2OS6 - chains A and B; structure by solution NMR.

[Chain A]
Molecule: Rho guanine nucleotide exchange factor 12
Source organism: Homo sapiens
Notes: fragment: PDZ domain
Reference sequence: Q9NZN5 (ARHGC_HUMAN); residues 5-89 here correspond to UniProt positions 67-151 (UniProt number = residue number + 62)
Chain sequence (89 residues; numbered 1 to 89; the number before each row is that of its first residue):
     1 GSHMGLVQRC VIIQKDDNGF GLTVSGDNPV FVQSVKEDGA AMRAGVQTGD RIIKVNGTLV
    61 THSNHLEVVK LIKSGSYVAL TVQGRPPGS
Construct notes: expression tag (1-4)

[Chain B]
Molecule: C-terminal peptide of Plexin-B1
Reference sequence: O43157 (PLXB1_HUMAN); residues 90-97 here correspond to UniProt positions 2128-2135 (UniProt number = residue number + 2038)
Chain sequence (8 residues; each row starts with the number of its first residue):
    90 VENKVTDL

[Chain A / chain B interface]
Contacting residue pairs (18; chain A residue first):
  F20(A) - L97(B)
  G21(A) - L97(B)
  L22(A) - D96(B)
  L22(A) - L97(B)
  T23(A) - D96(B)
  V24(A) - V94(B)
  V24(A) - T95(B)
  S25(A) - E91(B)
  S25(A) - K93(B)
  S25(A) - V94(B)
  G26(A) - E91(B)
  G26(A) - K93(B)
  D27(A) - K93(B)
  H65(A) - V94(B)
  H65(A) - T95(B)
  V69(A) - T95(B)
  V69(A) - L97(B)
  K73(A) - L97(B)

[In short]
The interface between chain A and chain B involves 11 residues on one side and 6 on the other.
Chain A is Rho guanine nucleotide exchange factor 12 (Homo sapiens) and chain B is C-terminal peptide of
Plexin-B1; the structure, Solution structure of LARG PDZ domain in complex with C-terminal octa-peptide of
Plexin B1, was determined by solution NMR.
